PDB entry 7VHQ | electron microscopy, 3.27 A resolution | chains E and G of the 12 polymer chains in the assembly

== Chain E ==
Molecule: Protein HflK
From: Escherichia coli
Reference sequence: A0A193M0W2 (A0A193M0W2_ECOLX); numbering as in UniProt (aligned over 79-345)
Sequence (267 residues; row label = number of the first residue in the row):
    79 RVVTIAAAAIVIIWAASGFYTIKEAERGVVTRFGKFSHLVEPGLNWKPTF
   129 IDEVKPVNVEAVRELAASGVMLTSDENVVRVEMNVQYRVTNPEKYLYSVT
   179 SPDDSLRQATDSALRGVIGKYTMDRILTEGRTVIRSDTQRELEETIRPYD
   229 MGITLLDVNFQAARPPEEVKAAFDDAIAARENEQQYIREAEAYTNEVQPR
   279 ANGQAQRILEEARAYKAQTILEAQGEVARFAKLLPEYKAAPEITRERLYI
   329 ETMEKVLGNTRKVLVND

== Chain G ==
Molecule: Modulator of FtsH protease HflC
From: Escherichia coli
Reference sequence: A0A3R1A7Q4 (A0A3R1A7Q4_ECOLX); residues 1-329 here = UniProt positions 1-329
Sequence (329 residues; each row starts with the number of its first residue):
     1 MRKSVIAIIIIVLVVLYMSVFVVKEGERGITLRFGKVLRDDDNKPLVYEP
    51 GLHFKIPFIETVKMLDARIQTMDNQADRFVTKEKKDLIVDSYIKWRISDF
   101 SRYYLATGGGDISQAEVLLKRKFSDRLRSEIGRLDVKDIVTDSRGRLTLE
   151 VRDALNSGSAGTEDEVTTSAADNAIAEAAERVTAETKGKVPVINPNSMAA
   201 LGIEVVDVRIKQINLPTEVSEAIYNRMRAEREAVARRHRSQGQEEAEKLR
   251 ATADYEVTRTLAEAERQGRIMRGEGDAEAAKLFADAFSKDPDFYAFIRSL
   301 RAYENSFSGNQDVMVMSPDSDFFRYMKTP
Disordered / not traced: 161-190

== How chain E and chain G interact ==
Pairs across the interface (114; chain E residue first):
  Thr99(E) with Phe34(G); Gly35(G), hydrogen bond (side chain-backbone)
  Ile100(E) with Gly35(G)
  Lys101(E) with Gly35(G)
  Glu102(E) with Gly35(G), hydrogen bond (backbone-backbone); Lys36(G); Val37(G); Arg39(G), salt bridge; Leu105(G)
  Pro120(E) with Lys36(G)
  Leu122(E) with Phe34(G), hydrophobic
  Glu138(E) with Leu105(G)
  Ala139(E) with Leu105(G); Ala106(G)
  Val140(E) with Ala106(G), hydrogen bond (backbone-backbone); Gln114(G); Leu201(G), hydrophobic
  Glu142(E) with Val117(G); Arg121(G), salt bridge
  Asn162(E) with Arg121(G)
  Gln164(E) with Leu118(G); Arg121(G); Lys122(G), hydrogen bond
  Leu205(E) with Lys84(G)
  Thr206(E) with Val80(G); Thr81(G); Lys82(G); Gly132(G)
  Glu207(E) with Lys82(G)
  Arg209(E) with Arg128(G)
  Thr210(E) with Arg133(G)
  Arg213(E) with Asp125(G), salt bridge; Arg126(G); Ser159(G)
  Leu234(E) with Asn196(G)
  Asp235(E) with Lys122(G), salt bridge; Arg126(G), salt bridge; Asn196(G)
  Asn237(E) with Arg121(G), hydrogen bond (side chain-backbone); Lys122(G); Asp125(G)
  Phe238(E) with Asp125(G), hydrogen bond (backbone-side chain)
  Gln239(E) with Arg121(G); Ser124(G), hydrogen bond; Arg128(G), hydrogen bond (backbone-side chain)
  Arg242(E) with Arg78(G); Asp86(G), salt bridge
  Lys248(E) with Arg78(G)
  Phe251(E) with Lys84(G)
  Asp252(E) with Glu218(G)
  Ile255(E) with Val219(G), hydrophobic
  Arg258(E) with Lys85(G)
  Glu259(E) with Ala222(G); Ile223(G); Arg226(G), salt bridge
  Gln263(E) with Asn225(G)
  Ala270(E) with Ala233(G), hydrophobic; Arg236(G)
  Asn273(E) with Arg237(G)
  Glu274(E) with Arg236(G); Ser240(G), hydrogen bond (backbone-side chain)
  Pro277(E) with Ser240(G); Glu244(G)
  Gly281(E) with Glu247(G)
  Gln284(E) with Lys248(G)
  Arg285(E) with Glu247(G), salt bridge; Ala251(G); Asp254(G), salt bridge
  Glu288(E) with Ala251(G); Thr252(G); Tyr255(G)
  Arg291(E) with Tyr255(G)
  Ala292(E) with Tyr255(G); Thr258(G)
  Gln296(E) with Ala262(G)
  Leu299(E) with Ala262(G); Glu263(G); Arg266(G)
  Gln302(E) with Arg266(G)
  Glu304(E) with Arg269(G), salt bridge
  Ala306(E) with Ile270(G), hydrophobic
  Arg307(E) with Arg269(G); Gly273(G); Asp276(G), salt bridge
  Lys310(E) with Glu274(G), salt bridge; Ala277(G)
  Glu314(E) with Ala277(G); Lys281(G)
  Ala318(E) with Ala284(G), hydrophobic
  Ile321(E) with Ala284(G), hydrophobic; Phe287(G), hydrophobic; Ser288(G); Pro291(G), hydrophobic
  Arg325(E) with Ala280(G); Phe283(G); Tyr294(G)
  Ile328(E) with Arg298(G); Ala302(G), hydrophobic
  Glu329(E) with Arg298(G)
  Glu332(E) with Arg298(G), salt bridge; Ala302(G)
  Leu335(E) with Ser306(G)
  Thr338(E) with Gln311(G)
  Lys340(E) with Ser306(G); Phe307(G); Gln311(G); Asp312(G), salt bridge; Val313(G), hydrogen bond (backbone-backbone)
  Val341(E) with Val313(G)
  Leu342(E) with Phe307(G), hydrophobic; Val313(G); Met314(G), hydrophobic; Val315(G), hydrogen bond (backbone-backbone)
  Val343(E) with Val315(G), hydrophobic
Interface residues without a listed pair, chain E (79 interface residues in all): Ala103, Asp202, Val236, Ala240, Ala256, Asn260, Gln262, Glu267, Tyr271, Arg278, Asn280, Ala295, Glu300, Gly303, Leu311, Thr322, Gly336, Arg339
Interface residues without a listed pair, chain G (82 interface residues in all): Glu83, Ser129, Pro195, Pro216, Ala229, Arg250, Arg259, Arg272, Arg301, Asn305

== Summary ==
The interface between chain E and chain G involves 79 residues on one side and 82 on the other; the contacts
include 11 hydrogen bonds and 14 salt bridges. Polar contacts include Glu102(E)-Arg39(G), Glu142(E)-Arg121(G)
and Arg213(E)-Asp125(G).
Here chain E is Protein HflK and chain G is Modulator of FtsH protease HflC, both from Escherichia coli. Entry
7VHQ (Structural insights into the membrane microdomain organization by SPFH family proteins) was determined
by electron microscopy, deposited together with 7VHP.
